PDB entry 8V24 | electron microscopy, 3.60 A resolution | chains A and C of the 4 polymer chains in the assembly

[Chain A (and C)]
Molecule: Lipopolysaccharide assembly protein B
Organism: Escherichia coli CFT073
Notes: chain C of this document is another copy of the same molecule, construct and numbering; everything in this record applies to it too
Reference sequence: P0AB59 (LAPB_ECOL6); residues 1-389 here = UniProt positions 1-389
Chain sequence (389 residues; row label = number of the first residue in the row):
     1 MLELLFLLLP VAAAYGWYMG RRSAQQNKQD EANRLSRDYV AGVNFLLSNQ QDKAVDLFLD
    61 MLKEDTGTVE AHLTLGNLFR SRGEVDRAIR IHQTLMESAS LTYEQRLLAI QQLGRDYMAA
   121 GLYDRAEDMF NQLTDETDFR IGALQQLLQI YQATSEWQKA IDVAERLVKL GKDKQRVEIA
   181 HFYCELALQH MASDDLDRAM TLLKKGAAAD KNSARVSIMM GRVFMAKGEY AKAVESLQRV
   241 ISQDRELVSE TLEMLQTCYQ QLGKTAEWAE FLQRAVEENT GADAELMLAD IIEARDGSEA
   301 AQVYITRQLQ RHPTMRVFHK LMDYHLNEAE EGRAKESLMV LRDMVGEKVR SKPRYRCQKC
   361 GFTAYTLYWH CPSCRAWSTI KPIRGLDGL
Not modelled in the structure: 1-62 (chain C: 1-66)
Ion coordination: Zn2+: C357, C360, C371, C374
Ligand contacts: LpxC (24G; uridine-5'-diphosphate-3-O-(R-3-hydroxymyristoyl)-glucosamine): F362, P372, S373
Swiss-Prot annotation at these positions:
  - binding site (Fe cation): C357, C360, C371, C374

[How chain A and chain C interact]
Pairs across the interface - 27 pairs, chain A then chain C:
  K63(A) - L75(C)
  K63(A) - L78(C)
  K63(A) - R82(C)
  D65(A) - L75(C)
  L78(A) - L78(C)  hydrophobic
  L309(A) - S337(C)
  F318(A) - S337(C)
  F318(A) - L338(C)  hydrophobic
  F318(A) - L341(C)  hydrophobic
  L321(A) - S337(C)
  M322(A) - L341(C)  hydrophobic
  H325(A) - A334(C)
  E330(A) - E330(C)
  R333(A) - E299(C)
  R333(A) - Q302(C)  hydrogen bond
  R333(A) - E328(C)  salt bridge
  S337(A) - Q302(C)  hydrogen bond
  S337(A) - H325(C)
  L338(A) - H325(C)
  V340(A) - T306(C)
  V340(A) - L321(C)  hydrophobic
  L341(A) - F318(C)  hydrophobic
  L341(A) - L321(C)  hydrophobic
  L341(A) - M322(C)  hydrophobic
  M344(A) - P313(C)  hydrophobic
  K348(A) - M315(C)
  D387(A) - K348(C)  salt bridge
Interface residues without a listed pair, chain A (21 interface residues in all): P313, A334, V345, L386
Interface residues without a listed pair, chain C (24 interface residues in all): S298, L309, Q310, M344, L386

[In short]
21 residues of chain A and 24 residues of chain C are in contact, with 2 hydrogen bonds and 2 salt bridges.
Among the polar pairs are R333(A)-E328(C), D387(A)-K348(C) and R333(A)-Q302(C). Chain A binds LpxC. UniProt
lists 4 Fe cation-binding residues on chain A.
Both chains are Lipopolysaccharide assembly protein B (Escherichia coli CFT073). Entry 8V24 (LapB cytoplasmic
domain in complex with LpxC) was determined by electron microscopy.
